PDB entry 6RDN | electron microscopy, 3.20 A resolution | chains P and U of the 31 polymer chains in the assembly

Chain P:
Molecule: Mitochondrial ATP synthase subunit OSCP
From: Polytomella sp. Pringsheim 198.80
UniProt: D8V7I1 (D8V7I1_9CHLO); numbering as in UniProt (aligned over 1-229)
Amino-acid sequence (229 residues; row label = number of the first residue in the row):
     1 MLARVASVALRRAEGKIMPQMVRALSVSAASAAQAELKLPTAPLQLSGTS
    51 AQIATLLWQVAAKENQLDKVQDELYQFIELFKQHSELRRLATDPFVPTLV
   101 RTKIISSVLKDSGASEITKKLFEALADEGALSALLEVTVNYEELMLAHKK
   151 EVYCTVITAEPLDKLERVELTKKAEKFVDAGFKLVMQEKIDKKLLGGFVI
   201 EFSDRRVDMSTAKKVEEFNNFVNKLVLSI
Unresolved in the structure: 1-36

Chain U:
Molecule: ATP synthase subunit alpha
From: Polytomella sp. Pringsheim 198.80
UniProt: A0ZW40 (A0ZW40_9CHLO); residue numbers follow UniProt; this construct covers 1-562
Amino-acid sequence (562 residues; row label = number of the first residue in the row):
     1 MRSPAAFVARSGLFKASLGQSNWAQKAEQMMASVTRTFAADAKALDELRK
    51 PKFSSKYLIQHVSQKLIPAVKEWEKSYQPPVIHLGRVLSVGDGIARVYGL
   101 KSVQAGELVCFDSGVKGMALNLQADHVGVVVFGNDSVIHQGDLVYRTGQI
   151 VNVPIGPGTLGRVTDGLGQPIDGKGPLTNVRSSLVEVKAPGIIARQSVRE
   201 PLFTGVKAVDALVPIGRGQRELIIGDRQTGKTAVAIDAIIHQKNCNEQVP
   251 KAQRVYCVYVAVGQKRSTVAQLVKLFTQTGAMRYTIMVSATASDAAPLQF
   301 LAPYSGCAMAEYFRDTGKHGLIIYDDLSKQSVAYRQMSLLLRRPPGREAF
   351 PGDVFYLHSRLLERAAKLSKELGGGSLTAFPVIETQAGDVSAYIATNVIS
   401 ITDGQIFLETELFYKGIRPALNVGLSVSRVGSAAQFPGMKQVAGTLKLEL
   451 AQYREVAAFAQFGSDLDAATQYVLERGARLTEMLKQKQFAPIPIERQTVA
   501 VYAATKGFLDKVRVQDIVAAEEAVISQVNPAVFKILKANGKITPALDAHL
   551 KAELRKVKLPGA
Unresolved in the structure: 1-39
Construct notes: conflict Arg266 (Lys in A0ZW40)
Ion coordination: Mg2+: Thr232 (together with ATP)
Ligand contacts: ATP (adenosine-5'-triphosphate): Asp226, Arg227, Gln228, Thr229, Gly230, Lys231, Thr232, Ala233, Asp326, Glu384, Phe413, Arg418, Pro419, Gln486, Lys487, Gln488

Interface between chain P and chain U:
Residue-residue contacts (67; chain P residue first):
  Lys69(P) with Tyr57(U), hydrogen bond
  Asp72(P) with Phe53(U); Ser55(U)
  Glu73(P) with Tyr57(U), hydrogen bond; Leu58(U)
  Tyr75(P) with Lys52(U); Phe53(U), hydrophobic
  Gln76(P) with Phe53(U); Ser55(U), hydrogen bond (side chain-backbone); Lys56(U); Tyr57(U), hydrogen bond (side chain-backbone); Leu58(U), hydrogen bond (side chain-backbone); Ile59(U), hydrogen bond (side chain-backbone)
  Phe77(P) with Leu58(U), hydrophobic
  Ile78(P) with Leu48(U)
  Glu79(P) with Pro51(U); Phe53(U); Ile59(U)
  Leu80(P) with Leu58(U); Ile59(U); Val62(U), hydrophobic
  Lys82(P) with Arg49(U)
  His84(P) with Ser63(U); Leu66(U); Ile67(U)
  Glu86(P) with Val70(U); Tyr77(U)
  Leu87(P) with Leu66(U), hydrophobic
  Arg89(P) with Gln78(U), hydrogen bond (side chain-backbone); Pro80(U)
  Leu90(P) with Tyr77(U)
  Asp93(P) with Tyr98(U)
  Pro94(P) with Leu88(U), hydrophobic
  Phe95(P) with Gln78(U); Arg86(U); Val87(U); Leu88(U), hydrophobic; Tyr98(U), hydrophobic
  Val96(P) with Tyr77(U), hydrophobic
  Pro97(P) with Ser76(U)
  Val100(P) with Trp73(U), hydrophobic; Ser76(U); Tyr77(U), hydrophobic
  Ile104(P) with Leu66(U), hydrophobic; Ala69(U); Trp73(U)
  Ser107(P) with Lys65(U); Glu72(U)
  Val108(P) with His61(U), hydrogen bond (backbone-side chain); Val62(U); Lys65(U); Leu66(U), hydrophobic; Ala69(U), hydrophobic
  Lys110(P) with His61(U), hydrogen bond (backbone-side chain)
  Ser112(P) with Tyr57(U), hydrogen bond (side chain-backbone); His61(U)
  Gly113(P) with Tyr57(U); Leu58(U)
  Leu135(P) with Leu48(U)
  Glu136(P) with Ala40(U); Leu45(U)
  Val139(P) with Ala40(U), hydrophobic; Ala44(U); Leu45(U), hydrophobic; Leu48(U), hydrophobic
  Asn140(P) with Ala40(U)
  Glu142(P) with Leu48(U)
Interface residues without a listed pair, chain P (36 interface residues in all): Thr92, Leu99, Lys103, Thr138
Interface residues without a listed pair, chain U (34 interface residues in all): Pro79, Gln140, Gly141

In short:
Chain P and chain U form an interface of 36 and 34 residues respectively, with 10 hydrogen bonds. Polar pairs
include Lys69(P)-Tyr57(U), Glu73(P)-Tyr57(U) and Gln76(P)-Ser55(U). Ligands of chain U: ATP.
Here chain P is Mitochondrial ATP synthase subunit OSCP and chain U is ATP synthase subunit alpha, both from
Polytomella sp. Pringsheim 198.80. Entry 6RDN (Cryo-EM structure of Polytomella F-ATP synthase, Rotary
substate 1C, monomer-masked refinement) was determined by electron microscopy together with 6RD4, 6RD5, 6RD6,
6RD7, 6RD8, 6RD9 and 46 further entries from the same study.
